PDB entry 8KG6 | electron microscopy, 3.07 A resolution | chains 5 and I of the 20 polymer chains in the assembly

Chain 5:
Protein: Minichromosome maintenance protein 5
From: Saccharomyces cerevisiae S288C
UniProt: P29496 (MCM5_YEAST); residues 1-775 here = UniProt positions 1-775
Sequence (775 residues; numbered 1 to 775; the number before each row is that of its first residue):
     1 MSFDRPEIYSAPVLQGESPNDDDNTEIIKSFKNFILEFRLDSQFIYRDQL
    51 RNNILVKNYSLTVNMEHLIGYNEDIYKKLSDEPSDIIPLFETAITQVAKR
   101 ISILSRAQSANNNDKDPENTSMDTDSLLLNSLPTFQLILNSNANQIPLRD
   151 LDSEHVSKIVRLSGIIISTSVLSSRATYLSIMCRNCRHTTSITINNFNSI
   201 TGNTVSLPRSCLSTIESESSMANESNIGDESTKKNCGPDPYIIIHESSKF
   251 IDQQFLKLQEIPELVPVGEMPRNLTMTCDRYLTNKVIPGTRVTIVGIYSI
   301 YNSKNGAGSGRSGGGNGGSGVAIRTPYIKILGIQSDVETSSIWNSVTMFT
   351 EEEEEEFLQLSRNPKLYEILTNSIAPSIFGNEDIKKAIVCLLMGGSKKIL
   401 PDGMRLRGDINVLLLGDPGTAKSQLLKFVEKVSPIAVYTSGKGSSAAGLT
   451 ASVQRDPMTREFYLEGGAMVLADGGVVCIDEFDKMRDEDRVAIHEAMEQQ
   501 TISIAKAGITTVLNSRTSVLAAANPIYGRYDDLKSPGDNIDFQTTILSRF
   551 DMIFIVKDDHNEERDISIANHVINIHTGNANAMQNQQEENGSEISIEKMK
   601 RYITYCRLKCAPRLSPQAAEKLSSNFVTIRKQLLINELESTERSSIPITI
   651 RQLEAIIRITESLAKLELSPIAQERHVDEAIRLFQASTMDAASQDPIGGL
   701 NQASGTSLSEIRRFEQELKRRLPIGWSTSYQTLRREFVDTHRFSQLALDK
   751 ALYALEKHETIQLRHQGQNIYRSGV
Disordered / not traced: 1-19, 107-129, 201-204, 214-233, 306-318, 697-706, 738-746
Bound ions: Zn2+: Cys-183, Cys-186, Cys-211, Cys-236; Mg2+: Ser-423 (together with ATP-gamma-S)
Ligand contacts:
  - ADP (adenosine-5'-diphosphate): Met-404, Leu-406, Glu-498, Gln-499, Arg-549, Ile-650, Arg-651, Glu-654
  - ATP-gamma-S (AGS; phosphothiophosphoric acid-adenylate ester): Ser-377, Ile-378, Phe-379, Pro-418, Gly-419, Thr-420, Ala-421, Lys-422, Ser-423, Gln-424, Glu-481, Asn-524, Ile-568, His-571, Val-572
Curated features (UniProtKB/Swiss-Prot):
  - motif: Ser-548 to Asp-551 (Arginine finger)
  - binding site (ATP): Gly-416 to Ser-423
  - mutagenesis: Lys-422 (K422A: Loss of MCM2-7 complex helicase activity)

Chain I:
Molecule: 71-nt DNA strand
Sequence (71 nucleotides; row label = number of the first residue in the row):
     1 TAGAGTAGGAAGTGATGGTAAGTGATTAGAGAATTGGAGAGTGTGTTTTT
    51 TTTTTTTTTTTTTTTTTTTTT
Disordered / not traced: 1-25, 61-71

How chain 5 and chain I interact:
Contacting residue pairs - 16 pairs, chain 5 then chain I:
  Ser-445(5) / DT56(I)  hydrogen bond to the phosphate
  Ala-447(5) / DT55(I)  phosphate contact
  Ala-447(5) / DT56(I)  phosphate contact
  Ala-451(5) / DT55(I)  phosphate contact
  Ser-452(5) / DT55(I)  sugar contact
  Val-453(5) / DT54(I)  phosphate contact
  Val-453(5) / DT55(I)  hydrogen bond to the phosphate
  Arg-455(5) / DT51(I)  base contact
  Arg-455(5) / DT52(I)  hydrogen bond to the base
  Arg-460(5) / DT50(I)  hydrogen bond to the base
  Arg-460(5) / DT51(I)  base contact
  Phe-462(5) / DT53(I)  sugar contact
  Lys-506(5) / DT54(I)  phosphate contact
  Lys-506(5) / DT55(I)  salt bridge to the phosphate
  Ala-507(5) / DT53(I)  phosphate contact
  Ala-507(5) / DT54(I)  hydrogen bond to the phosphate
Other interface residues (no listed pair), chain 5 (11 interface residues in all): Gly-448

Overview:
11 residues of chain 5 face 7 of chain I across their interface; the contacts include 5 hydrogen bonds and 1
salt bridge. Polar contacts include Arg-455(5)/DT52(I), Arg-460(5)/DT50(I) and Ser-445(5)/DT56(I). Ligands of
chain 5: ADP and ATP-gamma-S.
Here chain 5 is Minichromosome maintenance protein 5 (Saccharomyces cerevisiae S288C) and chain I is a 71-nt
DNA strand. Entry 8KG6 (Yeast replisome in state I) was determined by electron microscopy together with 8W7S,
8KG8, 8KG9 and 8W7M from the same study.
